7N0G - chains B and C of the 6 polymer chains in the assembly; structure by electron microscopy, 3.02 A resolution.

[Chain B (and C)]
Name: Spike glycoprotein
From: Severe acute respiratory syndrome coronavirus 2
Notes: chain C of this document is another copy of the same molecule, construct and numbering; everything in this record applies to it too
UniProt: P0DTC2 (SPIKE_SARS2); residues 1-1208 here = UniProt positions 1-1208
Sequence (1288 residues; numbered 1 to 1288; the number before each row is that of its first residue):
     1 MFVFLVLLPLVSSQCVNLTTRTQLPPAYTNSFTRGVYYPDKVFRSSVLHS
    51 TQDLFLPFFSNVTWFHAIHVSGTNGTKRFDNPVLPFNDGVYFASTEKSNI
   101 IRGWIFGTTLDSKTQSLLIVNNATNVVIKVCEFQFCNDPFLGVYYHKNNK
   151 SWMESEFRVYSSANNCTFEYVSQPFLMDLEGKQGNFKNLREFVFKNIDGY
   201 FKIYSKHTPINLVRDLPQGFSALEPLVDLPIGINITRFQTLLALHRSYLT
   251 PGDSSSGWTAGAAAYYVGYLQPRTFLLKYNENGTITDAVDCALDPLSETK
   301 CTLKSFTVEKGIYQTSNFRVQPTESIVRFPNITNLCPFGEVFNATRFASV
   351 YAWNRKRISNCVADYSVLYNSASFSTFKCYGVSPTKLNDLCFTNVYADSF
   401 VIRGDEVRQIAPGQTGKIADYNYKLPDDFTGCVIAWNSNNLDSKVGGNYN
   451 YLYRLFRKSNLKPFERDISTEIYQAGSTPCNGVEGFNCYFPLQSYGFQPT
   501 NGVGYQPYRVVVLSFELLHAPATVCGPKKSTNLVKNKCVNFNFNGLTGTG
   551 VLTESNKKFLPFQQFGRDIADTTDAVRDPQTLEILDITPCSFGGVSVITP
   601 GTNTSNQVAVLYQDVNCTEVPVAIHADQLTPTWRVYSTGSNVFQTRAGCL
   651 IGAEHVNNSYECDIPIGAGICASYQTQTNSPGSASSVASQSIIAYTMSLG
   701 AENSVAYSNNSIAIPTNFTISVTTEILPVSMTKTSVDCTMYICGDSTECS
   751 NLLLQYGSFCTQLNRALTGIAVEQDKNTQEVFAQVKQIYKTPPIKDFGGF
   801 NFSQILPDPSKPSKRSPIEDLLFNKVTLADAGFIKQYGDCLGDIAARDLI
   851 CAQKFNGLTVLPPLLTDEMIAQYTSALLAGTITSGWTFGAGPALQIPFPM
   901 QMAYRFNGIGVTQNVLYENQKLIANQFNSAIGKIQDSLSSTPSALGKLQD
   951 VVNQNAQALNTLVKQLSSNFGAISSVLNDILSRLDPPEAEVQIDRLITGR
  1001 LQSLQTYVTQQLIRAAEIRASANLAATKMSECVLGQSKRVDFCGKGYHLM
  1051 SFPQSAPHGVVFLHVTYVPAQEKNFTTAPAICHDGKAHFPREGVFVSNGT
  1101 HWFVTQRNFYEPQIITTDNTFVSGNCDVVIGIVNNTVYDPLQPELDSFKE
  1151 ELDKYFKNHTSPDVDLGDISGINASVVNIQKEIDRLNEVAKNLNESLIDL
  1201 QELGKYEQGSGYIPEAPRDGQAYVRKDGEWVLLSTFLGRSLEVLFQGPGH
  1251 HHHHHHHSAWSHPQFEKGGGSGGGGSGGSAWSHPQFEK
Unresolved in the structure: 1-13, 621-637, 673-686, 829-852, 1147-1288 (chain C: 1-13, 621-640, 673-686, 829-852, 1147-1288)
Differences from the reference sequence: engineered mutation G682 (Arg in P0DTC2), S683 (Arg in P0DTC2), S685 (Arg in P0DTC2), P817 (Phe in P0DTC2), P892 (Ala in P0DTC2), P899 (Ala in P0DTC2), P942 (Ala in P0DTC2), P986 (Lys in P0DTC2), P987 (Val in P0DTC2); expression tag (1209-1288)
UniProt features mapped onto this chain:
  - region: N280 to C301 (Putative superantigen), R403 to D405 (Integrin-binding motif), N448 to F456 (Immunodominant HLA epitope recognized by the CD8+), P681, A684 (Putative superantigen), S816 to Y837 (Fusion peptide 1), K835 to F855 (Fusion peptide 2), D1163 to E1202 (Heptad repeat 2)
  - site: R815, S816 (Cleavage)
  - glycosylation: N17 (N-linked (GlcNAc...) (complex) asparagine), N61 (N-linked (GlcNAc...) (hybrid) asparagine), N74 (N-linked (GlcNAc...) (complex) asparagine), N122 (N-linked (GlcNAc...) (hybrid) asparagine), N149 (N-linked (GlcNAc...) (complex) asparagine), N165 (N-linked (GlcNAc...) (complex) asparagine), N234 (N-linked (GlcNAc...) (high mannose) asparagine), N282 (N-linked (GlcNAc...) (complex) asparagine), T323 (O-linked (GalNAc) threonine), S325 (O-linked (HexNAc...) serine), N331 (N-linked (GlcNAc...) (complex) asparagine), N343 (N-linked (GlcNAc...) (complex) asparagine), N603 (N-linked (GlcNAc...) (hybrid) asparagine), N616 (N-linked (GlcNAc...) (complex) asparagine), N657 (N-linked (GlcNAc...) (complex) asparagine), T676 (O-linked (GlcNAc...) threonine), T678 (O-linked (GlcNAc...) threonine), N709 (N-linked (GlcNAc...) (high mannose) asparagine), N717 (N-linked (GlcNAc...) (hybrid) asparagine), N801 (N-linked (GlcNAc...) (hybrid) asparagine) and 6 more in UniProt
  - natural variant: L5 (L5F: In strain: Iota/B.1.526), S13 (S13I: In strain: Epsilon/B.1.427/B.1.429), L18 (L18F: In strain: Beta/B.1.351, Gamma/P.1 and 1 more), T19 (T19I: In strain: Omicron/BQ.1.1, Omicron/XBB.1.5 and 1 more; T19R: In strain: Delta/B.1.617.2, Omicron/BA.2 and 4 more), T20 (T20N: In strain: Gamma/P.1), L24 to A27 (sequence variant, change not given here; In strain: Omicron/BA.2, Omicron/BA.2.12.1 and 6 more), P26 (P26S: In strain: Gamma/P.1), Q52 (Q52H: In strain: Omicron/EG.5.1), A67 (A67V: In strain: Eta/B.1.525, Omicron/BA.1), H69 to V70 (deletion: In strain: Alpha/B.1.1.7, Eta/B.1.525 and 5 more), G75 (G75V: In strain: Lambda/C.37), T76 (T76I: In strain: Lambda/C.37), 82 further natural variant entries in UniProt
  - mutagenesis: H69 to V70 (Increased incorporation of cleaved spike into virions), N121 (N121Q: Partial loss of biliverdin affinity), R190 (R190K: Partial loss of biliverdin affinity), N234 (N234Q: Increased resistance to neutralizing antibodies), N331 (N331Q: Reduced viral infectivity), N343 (N343Q: Reduced viral infectivity), L452 (L452R: Increased resistance to neutralizing antibodies. Decreases HLA binding to NF9 epitope. Increased binding affinity to human ACE2), Y453 (Y453F: Decreased HLA binding to NF9 epitope. Increased binding affinity to human ACE2), A475 (A475V: Increased resistance to neutralizing antibodies), V483 (V483A: Increased resistance to neutralizing antibodies), E484 (E484D: Increased replication in human TMEM106B overexpressing cells), F490 (F490L: Increased resistance to neutralizing antibodies and human covalescent sera neutralization), 12 further mutagenesis entries in UniProt
Cystine bridges: C15-C136, C291-C301, C336-C361, C379-C432, C391-C525, C480-C488, C538-C590, C617-C649, C662-C671, C738-C760, C743-C749, C1032-C1043, C1082-C1126
Glycans and other covalent adducts: N-acetylglucosamine (NAG) linked to N17, N61, N122, N149, N165, N234, N282, N331, N343, N603, N616, N657, N709, N717, N801, N1074, N1098, N1134

[Interface between chain B and chain C]
Contacting residue pairs (149; chain B residue first):
  N317(B) - D737(C)  hydrogen bond
  R319(B) - M740(C)
  R357(B) - P230(C)  hydrogen bond (side chain-backbone)
  G381(B) - R983(C)  hydrogen bond (backbone-side chain)
  G381(B) - L984(C)
  V382(B) - R983(C)
  S383(B) - R983(C)  hydrogen bond (backbone-backbone)
  S383(B) - L984(C)
  S383(B) - D985(C)  hydrogen bond (side chain-backbone)
  K386(B) - L981(C)  hydrogen bond (side chain-backbone)
  K386(B) - S982(C)
  K386(B) - R983(C)
  K386(B) - L984(C)
  L390(B) - S982(C)
  L390(B) - R983(C)
  N394(B) - Y200(C)  hydrogen bond
  Y396(B) - Y200(C)
  K417(B) - Y369(C)
  K417(B) - N370(C)
  D420(B) - Y369(C)
  E516(B) - Y200(C)  hydrogen bond
  H519(B) - K41(C)
  H519(B) - V42(C)
  T547(B) - N978(C)
  K558(B) - F43(C)
  F559(B) - F43(C)  hydrophobic
  L560(B) - E224(C)
  F562(B) - K41(C)
  F562(B) - E224(C)
  F562(B) - P225(C)
  Q563(B) - K41(C)
  Q563(B) - F43(C)
  Q564(B) - K41(C)
  F565(B) - V42(C)
  F565(B) - F43(C)  hydrogen bond (backbone-backbone)
  G566(B) - F43(C)
  R567(B) - V42(C)
  R567(B) - F43(C)  hydrogen bond (backbone-backbone)
  I569(B) - K964(C)
  D571(B) - S967(C)
  D571(B) - S975(C)  hydrogen bond
  D571(B) - V976(C)
  F592(B) - M740(C)  hydrophobic
  F592(B) - F855(C)
  F592(B) - G857(C)
  Q613(B) - L861(C)
  D614(B) - T859(C)
  A647(B) - P862(C)  hydrophobic
  P665(B) - L864(C)  hydrophobic
  A668(B) - P863(C)  hydrogen bond (backbone-backbone)
  A668(B) - L864(C)
  A668(B) - T866(C)
  G669(B) - L864(C)  hydrogen bond (backbone-backbone)
  G669(B) - T866(C)
  M697(B) - M869(C)  hydrophobic
  L699(B) - I788(C)  hydrophobic
  L699(B) - M869(C)  hydrophobic
  L699(B) - Q872(C)
  L699(B) - Y873(C)
  A701(B) - Q787(C)
  A701(B) - I788(C)  hydrogen bond (backbone-backbone)
  E702(B) - I788(C)
  E702(B) - K790(C)  salt bridge
  N703(B) - Q787(C)  hydrogen bond
  N703(B) - I788(C)  hydrogen bond (backbone-backbone)
  N703(B) - Y789(C)
  N703(B) - K790(C)  hydrogen bond (backbone-backbone)
  S704(B) - K790(C)
  V705(B) - Y789(C)  hydrophobic
  V705(B) - T883(C)
  V705(B) - A893(C)  hydrophobic
  V705(B) - Q895(C)
  A706(B) - Q895(C)
  Y707(B) - P792(C)  hydrophobic
  Y707(B) - D796(C)  hydrogen bond (side chain-backbone)
  Y707(B) - F797(C)
  Y707(B) - T883(C)
  Y707(B) - I896(C)
  Y707(B) - P897(C)  hydrophobic
  Y707(B) - F898(C)  hydrogen bond (side chain-backbone)
  S708(B) - P897(C)
  N709(B) - P897(C)
  S711(B) - Q895(C)
  S711(B) - I896(C)
  S711(B) - P897(C)
  I712(B) - Q895(C)
  A713(B) - L894(C)
  A713(B) - Q895(C)  hydrogen bond (backbone-backbone)
  P715(B) - L894(C)
  Q957(B) - R765(C)  hydrogen bond
  T961(B) - S758(C)
  T961(B) - Q762(C)
  Q965(B) - Y756(C)
  Q965(B) - G757(C)
  Q965(B) - F759(C)
  Q965(B) - Q762(C)
  S968(B) - Q755(C)
  S968(B) - G757(C)
  N969(B) - Q755(C)  hydrogen bond
  F970(B) - Q755(C)  hydrogen bond (backbone-backbone)
  F970(B) - Y756(C)
  F970(B) - F759(C)  hydrophobic
  P987(B) - G413(C)
  R995(B) - Y756(C)
  R995(B) - D994(C)  salt bridge
  Q1002(B) - F759(C)
  Q1002(B) - Q1005(C)  hydrogen bond
  S1003(B) - F759(C)
  T1006(B) - Q762(C)
  T1006(B) - Q1005(C)
  I1013(B) - L1012(C)  hydrophobic
  E1017(B) - R1019(C)  salt bridge
  R1039(B) - T1027(C)
  R1039(B) - E1031(C)  salt bridge
  R1039(B) - R1039(C)
  V1040(B) - S1030(C)
  V1040(B) - E1031(C)
  V1040(B) - G1035(C)
  D1041(B) - G889(C)
  D1041(B) - S1030(C)
  K1045(B) - K786(C)
  K1045(B) - G889(C)  hydrogen bond (side chain-backbone)
  G1046(B) - A890(C)
  Y1047(B) - W886(C)
  Y1047(B) - A890(C)
  V1068(B) - G891(C)
  P1069(B) - P892(C)
  E1072(B) - P892(C)
  E1072(B) - L894(C)
  N1074(B) - Q895(C)  hydrogen bond
  T1077(B) - M900(C)
  P1079(B) - Y917(C)  hydrophobic
  F1089(B) - N914(C)
  F1089(B) - Y917(C)  hydrophobic
  P1090(B) - Y904(C)
  P1090(B) - Q913(C)  hydrogen bond (backbone-side chain)
  G1093(B) - Y904(C)  hydrogen bond (backbone-side chain)
  V1094(B) - Y904(C)  hydrophobic
  R1107(B) - I896(C)
  R1107(B) - Y904(C)
  F1121(B) - Q913(C)
  F1121(B) - N914(C)
  S1123(B) - N914(C)  hydrogen bond
  S1123(B) - E918(C)  hydrogen bond
  V1128(B) - E918(C)
  V1129(B) - Y917(C)  hydrophobic
  L1141(B) - L1141(C)  hydrophobic
  L1141(B) - E1144(C)
  Q1142(B) - E1144(C)
Also at the interface, not in a pair above, chain B (106 interface residues in all): G416, T430, A520, G548, K557, A570, R646, I666, G667, I670, C671, G700, N710, G971, D985, P986, G999, T1009, Q1010, A1078, I1130, L1145
Also at the interface, not in a pair above, chain C (95 interface residues in all): Y38, R44, I231, D427, A766, N856, V860, L865, T887, F888, P899, Q920, V963, L1001, T1009, I1013, L1034, E1111

[Overview]
106 residues of chain B and 95 residues of chain C are in contact, with 30 hydrogen bonds and 4 salt bridges.
Polar contacts include E702(B)-K790(C), R995(B)-D994(C) and E1017(B)-R1019(C). Covalently linked
N-acetylglucosamine: at N17(B), N61(B), N122(B), N149(B), N165(B) and N234(B) and 12 more.
Chain B and chain C are both Spike glycoprotein (Severe acute respiratory syndrome coronavirus 2); the
structure, CryoEm structure of SARS-CoV-2 spike protein (S-6P, 1-up) in complex with sybodies (Sb45), was
determined by electron microscopy (same publication as 7KGK, 7KLW, 7MFU and 7N0H).
